Entry 8SC1 (electron microscopy, 2.92 A resolution); this record covers chain A.

Chain A:
Name: Solute carrier family 22 member 1
Organism: Homo sapiens
UniProt: O15245 (S22A1_HUMAN); residues 1-554 here = UniProt positions 1-554
Chain sequence (554 residues; row label = number of the first residue in the row):
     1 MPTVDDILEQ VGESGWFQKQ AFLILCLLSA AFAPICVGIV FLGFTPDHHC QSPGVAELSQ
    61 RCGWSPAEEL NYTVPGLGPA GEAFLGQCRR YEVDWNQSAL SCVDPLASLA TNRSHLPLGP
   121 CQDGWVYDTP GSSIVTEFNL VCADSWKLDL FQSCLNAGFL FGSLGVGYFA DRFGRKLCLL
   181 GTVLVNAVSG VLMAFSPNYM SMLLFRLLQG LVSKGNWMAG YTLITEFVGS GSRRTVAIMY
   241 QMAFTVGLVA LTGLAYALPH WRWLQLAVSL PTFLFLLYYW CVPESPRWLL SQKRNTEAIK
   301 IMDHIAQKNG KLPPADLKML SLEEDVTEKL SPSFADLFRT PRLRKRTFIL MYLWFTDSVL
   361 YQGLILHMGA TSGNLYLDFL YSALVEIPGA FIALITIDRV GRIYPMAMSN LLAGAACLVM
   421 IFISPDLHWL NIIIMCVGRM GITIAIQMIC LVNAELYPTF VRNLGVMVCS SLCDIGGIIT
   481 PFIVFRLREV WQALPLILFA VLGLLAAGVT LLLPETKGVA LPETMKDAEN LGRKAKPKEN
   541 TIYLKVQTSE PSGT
Unresolved in the structure: 1-18, 280-330, 516-554
Disulfides: C50-C121, C62-C102, C88-C142
Swiss-Prot annotation at these positions:
  - motif: P283 to R287 (Proline-rich sequence)
  - modified residue: S333 (Phosphoserine), T541 (Phosphothreonine)
  - glycosylation: N71 (N-linked (GlcNAc...) asparagine)
Reported in the primary citation:
  - conformationally variable residues (helix shift, side-chain flip): P388, R439
  - contacts within the chain: D149-R486 (salt bridge), N156-Q362 (water-mediated contact) (from molecular simulation)
  - contacts within the chain: E386-R439 (salt bridge), K214-D474 (salt bridge)
  - post-translational modification sites: N71, N96, N112

Overview:
The paper reports modification sites N71, N96 and N112; conformational variability at P388 and R439.
Chain A is Solute carrier family 22 member 1 (Homo sapiens); the structure, Human OCT1 (Apo) in inward-open
conformation, was determined by electron microscopy together with 8SC2, 8SC3, 8SC4 and 8SC6 from the same
study.
